PDB entry 4X1I | X-ray diffraction, 3.11 A resolution | chains B and C of the 5 polymer chains in the assembly

[Chain B]
Molecule: Tubulin beta chain
Source organism: Ovis aries
UniProtKB: D0VWY9 (D0VWY9_SHEEP); the author numbering skips numbers that UniProt does not, so the offset changes along the chain: 1-44 = UniProt 1-44; 47-360 = UniProt 45-358; 369-455 = UniProt 359-445
Chain sequence (445 residues; each row starts with the number of its first residue; note: 10 numbers in that range are skipped by the numbering (no residue carries them; nothing is unmodelled there)):
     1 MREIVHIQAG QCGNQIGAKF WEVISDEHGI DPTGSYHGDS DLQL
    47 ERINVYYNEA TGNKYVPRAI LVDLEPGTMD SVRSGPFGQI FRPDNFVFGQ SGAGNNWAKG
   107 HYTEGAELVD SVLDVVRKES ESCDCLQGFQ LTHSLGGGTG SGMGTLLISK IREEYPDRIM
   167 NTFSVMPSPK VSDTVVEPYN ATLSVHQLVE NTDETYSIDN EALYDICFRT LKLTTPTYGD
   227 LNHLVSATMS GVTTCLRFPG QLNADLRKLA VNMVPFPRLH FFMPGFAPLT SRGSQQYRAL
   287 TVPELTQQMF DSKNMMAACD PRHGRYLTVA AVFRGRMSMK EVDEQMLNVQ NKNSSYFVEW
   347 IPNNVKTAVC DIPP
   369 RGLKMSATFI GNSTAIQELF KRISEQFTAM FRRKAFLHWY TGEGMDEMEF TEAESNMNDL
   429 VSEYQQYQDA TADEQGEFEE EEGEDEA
Not modelled in the structure: 1-2, 441-455
Small-molecule neighbours:
  - 3WD (2-methyl-L-alanyl-N-[(3R,4S,5S)-3-methoxy-1-{(2S)-2-[(1R,2R)-1-methoxy-2-methyl-3-oxo-3-{[(1S)-2-phenyl-1-(1,3-thiazol-2-yl)ethyl]amino}propyl]pyrrolidin-1-yl}-5-methyl-1-oxoheptan-4-yl]-N-methyl-L-valinamide): Gln11, Gln15, Lys176, Val177, Ser178, Asp179, Thr221, Pro222, Thr223, Tyr224, Gly225, Arg278
  - GDP (guanosine-5'-diphosphate): Ala9, Gly10, Gln11, Cys12, Gln15, Ile16, Asp69, Asn101, Ser140, Gly142, Gly143, Gly144, Thr145, Gly146, Ser147, Val171, Pro173, Val177, Ser178, Glu183, Asn206, Leu209, Tyr224, Leu227, Asn228
  - colchicine (LOC; N-[(7S)-1,2,3,10-tetramethoxy-9-oxo-6,7-dihydro-5H-benzo[d]heptalen-7-yl]ethanamide): Val238, Cys241, Leu242, Leu248, Ala250, Asp251, Lys254, Leu255, Asn258, Met259, Thr314, Val315, Ala316, Val318, Asn350, Lys352, Ala354, Ile378

[Chain C]
Molecule: Tubulin alpha chain
Source organism: Ovis aries
UniProtKB: D0VWZ0 (D0VWZ0_SHEEP); numbering as in UniProt (aligned over 1-451)
Chain sequence (451 residues; each row starts with the number of its first residue):
     1 MRECISIHVG QAGVQIGNAC WELYCLEHGI QPDGQMPSDK TIGGGDDSFN TFFSETGAGK
    61 HVPRAVFVDL EPTVIDEVRT GTYRQLFHPE QLITGKEDAA NNYARGHYTI GKEIIDLVLD
   121 RIRKLADQCT GLQGFLVFHS FGGGTGSGFT SLLMERLSVD YGKKSKLEFS IYPAPQVSTA
   181 VVEPYNSILT THTTLEHSDC AFMVDNEAIY DICRRNLDIE RPTYTNLNRL IGQIVSSITA
   241 SLRFDGALNV DLTEFQTNLV PYPRIHFPLA TYAPVISAEK AYHEQLSVAE ITNACFEPAN
   301 QMVKCDPRHG KYMACCLLYR GDVVPKDVNA AIATIKTKRT IQFVDWCPTG FKVGINYQPP
   361 TVVPGGDLAK VQRAVCMLSN TTAIAEAWAR LDHKFDLMYA KRAFVHWYVG EGMEEGEFSE
   421 AREDMAALEK DYEEVGVDSV EGEGEEEGEE Y
Not modelled in the structure: 38-45, 439-451
Small-molecule neighbours:
  - 3WD (2-methyl-L-alanyl-N-[(3R,4S,5S)-3-methoxy-1-{(2S)-2-[(1R,2R)-1-methoxy-2-methyl-3-oxo-3-{[(1S)-2-phenyl-1-(1,3-thiazol-2-yl)ethyl]amino}propyl]pyrrolidin-1-yl}-5-methyl-1-oxoheptan-4-yl]-N-methyl-L-valinamide): Ala247, Asn249, Pro325, Val328, Asn329, Ile332, Phe351, Val353, Ile355
  - GTP (guanosine-5'-triphosphate): Gly10, Gln11, Ala12, Gln15, Ile16, Asp69, Glu71, Val74, Asp98, Ala99, Ser140, Gly142, Gly143, Gly144, Thr145, Gly146, Ile171, Pro173, Val177, Ser178, Thr179, Glu183, Asn206, Tyr224, Leu227, Asn228, Ile231
  - colchicine (LOC; N-[(7S)-1,2,3,10-tetramethoxy-9-oxo-6,7-dihydro-5H-benzo[d]heptalen-7-yl]ethanamide): Ser178, Thr179, Ala180, Val181

[Chain B / chain C interface]
Residue-residue contacts - 36 pairs, chain B then chain C:
  Gln96(B) - Met1(C)
  Asn101(B) - Glu254(C)  hydrogen bond
  Asp179(B) - Asn258(C)
  Asp179(B) - Phe351(C)
  Asp179(B) - Lys352(C)
  Thr180(B) - Asn258(C)
  Thr180(B) - Lys352(C)
  Val181(B) - Asn258(C)  hydrogen bond (backbone-side chain)
  Val181(B) - Pro348(C)
  Val182(B) - Thr257(C)
  Thr221(B) - Lys326(C)
  Thr221(B) - Asn329(C)
  Ala397(B) - Trp346(C)
  Met398(B) - Trp346(C)
  Arg401(B) - Tyr262(C)  hydrogen bond (backbone-side chain)
  Arg401(B) - Trp346(C)
  Arg401(B) - Glu434(C)  hydrogen bond (side chain-backbone)
  Arg401(B) - Val435(C)
  Arg401(B) - Val437(C)  hydrogen bond (side chain-backbone)
  Arg401(B) - Asp438(C)  hydrogen bond (side chain-backbone)
  Lys402(B) - Tyr262(C)
  Ala403(B) - Pro261(C)
  Ala403(B) - Tyr262(C)
  Ala403(B) - Trp346(C)  hydrophobic
  Phe404(B) - Thr257(C)
  Phe404(B) - Asn258(C)
  Phe404(B) - Val260(C)
  Phe404(B) - Pro261(C)  hydrogen bond (backbone-backbone)
  Phe404(B) - Trp346(C)  hydrophobic
  His406(B) - Val260(C)
  His406(B) - Pro261(C)  hydrogen bond (side chain-backbone)
  His406(B) - Tyr262(C)
  His406(B) - Pro263(C)
  Trp407(B) - Gln256(C)
  Trp407(B) - Thr257(C)  hydrogen bond (side chain-backbone)
  Trp407(B) - Val260(C)  hydrogen bond (side chain-backbone)
Interface residues without a listed pair, chain B (16 interface residues in all): Thr220
Interface residues without a listed pair, chain C (23 interface residues in all): Arg2, Met313, Cys347, Val353

[In short]
The interface between chain B and chain C involves 16 residues on one side and 23 on the other; the contacts
include 10 hydrogen bonds. Polar contacts include Asn101(B)-Glu254(C), Val181(B)-Asn258(C) and
Arg401(B)-Tyr262(C). Compound 3WD is bound between chain B and chain C.
Here chain B is Tubulin beta chain and chain C is Tubulin alpha chain, both from Ovis aries. Entry 4X1I
(Discovery of cytotoxic Dolastatin 10 analogs with N-terminal modifications) was determined by X-ray
diffraction (same publication as 4X1K, 4X1Y and 4X20).
